PDB entry 8OY3 | X-ray diffraction, 2.16 A resolution | chains A and C of the 3 polymer chains in the assembly

Chain A:
Molecule: Deoxyribodipyrimidine photo-lyase
Organism: Methanosarcina mazei Go1
Notes: EC 4.1.99.3
UniProt: Q8PYK9 (Q8PYK9_METMA); numbering as in UniProt (aligned over 1-464)
Chain sequence (498 residues; each row starts with the number of its first residue; numbers below 1 keep their minus sign (Met-19 is residue -19)):
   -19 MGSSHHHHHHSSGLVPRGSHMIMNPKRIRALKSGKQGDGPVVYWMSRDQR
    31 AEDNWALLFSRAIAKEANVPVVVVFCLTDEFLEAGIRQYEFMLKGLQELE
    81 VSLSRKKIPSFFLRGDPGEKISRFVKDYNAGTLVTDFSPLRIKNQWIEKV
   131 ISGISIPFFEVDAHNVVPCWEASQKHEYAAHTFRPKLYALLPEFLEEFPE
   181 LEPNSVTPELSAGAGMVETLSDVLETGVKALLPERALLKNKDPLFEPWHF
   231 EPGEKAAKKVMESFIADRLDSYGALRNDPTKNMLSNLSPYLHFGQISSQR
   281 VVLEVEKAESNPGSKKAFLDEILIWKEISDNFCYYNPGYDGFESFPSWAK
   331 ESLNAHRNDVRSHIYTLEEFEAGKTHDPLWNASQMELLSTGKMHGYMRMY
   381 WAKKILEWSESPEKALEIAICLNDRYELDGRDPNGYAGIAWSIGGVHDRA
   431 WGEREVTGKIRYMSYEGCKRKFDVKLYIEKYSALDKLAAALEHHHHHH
Unresolved in the structure: -19 to 2, 188-198, 467-478
Construct notes: initiating methionine (-19); expression tag (-18 to 0, 465-478)
Small-molecule neighbours: dihydroflavine-adenine dinucleotide (FDA): Tyr252, Leu264, Ser265, Asn266, Leu267, Ser268, Leu271, Phe298, Glu301, Ile302, Trp305, Lys306, Ser309, Lys372, Met373, Gly375, Arg378, Met379, Trp381, Ala382, Asn403, Glu407, Asp409, Gly410, Asp412, Asn414, Gly415, Gly418, Ile419, Ser422
What the authors report for this chain:
  - conformationally variable residues: Arg256, Arg378
  - binding site for dihydroflavine-adenine dinucleotide: Ser268, Asn403, Asp409

Chain C:
Molecule: Cpd-comprising oligonucleotide
Sequence (13 nucleotides; each row starts with the number of its first residue; note: 1 number in that range is skipped by the numbering (no residue carries it; nothing is unmodelled there)):
     1 ATCGGCX
     9 CGCGCA
Modified positions: TTD (cis-syn cyclobutane thymine dimer) at position 7
Covalent attachments: covalent link TTD_7-DC9

Chain A / chain C interface:
Contacting residue pairs (26; chain A residue first):
  Ala159(A) - TTD_7(C)  phosphate contact
  Ala160(A) - TTD_7(C)  phosphate contact
  His161(A) - TTD_7(C)  hydrogen bond to the phosphate
  Arg164(A) - TTD_7(C)  salt bridge to the phosphate
  Arg256(A) - TTD_7(C)  base contact
  Asn257(A) - TTD_7(C)  base contact
  Glu301(A) - TTD_7(C)  base contact
  Trp305(A) - TTD_7(C)  base contact
  Tyr376(A) - DC9(C)  hydrogen bond to the phosphate
  Met379(A) - TTD_7(C)  base contact
  Trp421(A) - TTD_7(C)  base contact
  Arg429(A) - DC6(C)  base contact
  Trp431(A) - DC9(C)  base contact
  Arg441(A) - TTD_7(C)  base contact
  Arg441(A) - DC9(C)  hydrogen bond to the sugar
  Tyr442(A) - DC9(C)  phosphate contact
  Met443(A) - DC9(C)  phosphate contact
  Met443(A) - DG10(C)  phosphate contact
  Ser444(A) - DG10(C)  hydrogen bond to the phosphate
  Ser444(A) - DC11(C)  phosphate contact
  Gly447(A) - DG10(C)  phosphate contact
  Arg450(A) - DC11(C)  base contact
  Arg450(A) - DG12(C)  hydrogen bond to the base
  Arg450(A) - DC13(C)  base contact
  Lys451(A) - DC9(C)  salt bridge to the phosphate
  Lys451(A) - DG10(C)  salt bridge to the phosphate
Interface residues without a listed pair, chain A (21 interface residues in all): Glu446
Interface residues without a listed pair, chain C (8 interface residues in all): DG5

In short:
21 residues of chain A face 8 of chain C across their interface; the contacts include 5 hydrogen bonds and 3
salt bridges. Among the polar pairs are Arg450(A)-DG12(C), Arg441(A)-DC9(C) and His161(A)-TTD_7(C). The paper
reports a binding site for dihydroflavine-adenine dinucleotide at Ser268(A), Asn403(A) and Asp409(A);
conformational variability at Arg256(A) and Arg378(A).
Chain A is Deoxyribodipyrimidine photo-lyase (Methanosarcina mazei Go1) and chain C is Cpd-comprising
oligonucleotide; the structure, Time-resolved SFX structure of the class II photolyase complexed with a
thymine dimer (3 picosecond pump-probe ..., was determined by X-ray diffraction (same publication as 8OET,
8OY4, 8OY5, 8OY6, 8OY7, 8OY8 and 4 further entries).
